2H64 - chains A and B of the 3 polymer chains in the assembly; structure by X-ray diffraction, 1.92 A resolution.

== Chain A ==
Molecule: Bone morphogenetic protein 2
From: Homo sapiens
UniProt: P12643 (BMP2_HUMAN); residues 1-114 here correspond to UniProt positions 283-396 (UniProt number = residue number + 282)
Amino-acid sequence (114 residues; each row starts with the number of its first residue):
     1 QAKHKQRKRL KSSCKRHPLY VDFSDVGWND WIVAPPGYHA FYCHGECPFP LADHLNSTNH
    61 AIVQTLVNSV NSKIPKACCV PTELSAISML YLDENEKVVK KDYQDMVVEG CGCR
Disordered / not traced: 1-9
Differences from the reference sequence: engineered mutation K100 (Leu382 in P12643), D102 (Asn384 in P12643)
Disulfide bonds: C14-C79, C43-C111, C47-C113
Curated features (UniProtKB/Swiss-Prot):
  - glycosylation: N56 (N-linked (GlcNAc...) (high mannose) asparagine)
Reported in the primary citation:
  - conformationally variable residues (loop rearrangement): A86 to S88, K100 to D105
  - contacts within the chain: K100-D102
  - mutagenesis - S85R, S85R/A86P, A86P: increased binding to BMPR-II
  - mutagenesis - S85R, S85R/A86P: unchanged binding to Acvr2b protein
  - mutagenesis - S85R/A86P: increased signaling in response to ALP induction
  - specificity-determining residues: S85, A86

== Chain B ==
Molecule: Bone morphogenetic protein receptor type IA
From: Homo sapiens
Notes: EC 2.7.11.30; fragment: extracellular domain
UniProt: P36894 (BMR1A_HUMAN); residues 1-129 here correspond to UniProt positions 24-152 (UniProt number = residue number + 23)
Amino-acid sequence (129 residues; each row starts with the number of its first residue):
     1 QNLDSMLHGT GMKSDSDQKK SENGVTLAPE DTLPFLKCYC SGHCPDDAIN NTCITNGHCF
    61 AIIEEDDQGE TTLASGCMKY EGSDFQCKDS PKAQLRRTIE CCRTNLCNQY LQPTLPPVVI
   121 GPFFDGSIR
Disordered / not traced: 1-31, 124-129
Disulfide bonds: C38-C59, C40-C44, C53-C77, C87-C101, C102-C107
Curated features (UniProtKB/Swiss-Prot):
  - region: D84 to Q86 (Mediates specificity for BMP ligand)
  - glycosylation: N50 (N-linked (GlcNAc...) asparagine)
Reported in the primary citation:
  - mutagenesis - F35M/L73M/L95M: unchanged binding to Bone morphogenetic protein 2 (chain A)

== Chain A / chain B interface ==
Contacting residue pairs (13):
  D25(A) with K92(B)
  V26(A) with S90(B), hydrogen bond (backbone-side chain); P91(B)
  W28(A) with F85(B), hydrophobic; D89(B), hydrogen bond (side chain-backbone)
  W31(A) with D84(B); F85(B), hydrophobic; K88(B)
  M89(A) with F85(B), hydrophobic
  Y103(A) with D84(B), hydrogen bond; F85(B), hydrophobic
  D105(A) with E81(B)
  M106(A) with F85(B), hydrophobic
Other interface residues (no listed pair), chain A (11 interface residues in all): D30, K101, Q104
Other interface residues (no listed pair), chain B (9 interface residues in all): Y80

== Overview ==
Chain A and chain B form an interface of 11 and 9 residues respectively; the contacts include 3 hydrogen
bonds. Polar pairs include V26(A)-S90(B), W28(A)-D89(B) and Y103(A)-D84(B). The paper reports that S85R,
S85R/A86P and A86P of chain A increase binding to BMPR-II; specificity determinants S85(A) and A86(A).
Here chain A is Bone morphogenetic protein 2 and chain B is Bone morphogenetic protein receptor type IA, both
from Homo sapiens. Entry 2H64 (Crystal structure of a ternary ligand-receptor complex of BMP-2) was determined
by X-ray diffraction, deposited together with 2H62.
